Entry 6WG0 (X-ray diffraction, 1.60 A resolution); this record covers chains H and P of the 3 polymer chains in the assembly.

# Chain H
Protein: Fab366 heavy chain
Organism: Homo sapiens
Sequence (223 residues; row label = number of the first residue in the row; a row labelled like 82A-82C holds insertion residues (82A, then the next letters in order)):
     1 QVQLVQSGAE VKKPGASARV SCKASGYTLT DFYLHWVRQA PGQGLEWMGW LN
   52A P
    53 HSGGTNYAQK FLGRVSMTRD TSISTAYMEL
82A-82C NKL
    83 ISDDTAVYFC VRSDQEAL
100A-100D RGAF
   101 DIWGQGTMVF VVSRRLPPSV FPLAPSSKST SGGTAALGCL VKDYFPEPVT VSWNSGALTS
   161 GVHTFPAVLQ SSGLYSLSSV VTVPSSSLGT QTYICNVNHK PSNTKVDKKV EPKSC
Disulfides: Cys-22/Cys-92, Cys-139/Cys-195

# Chain P
Protein: NPNA3 peptide
Sequence (11 residues; row label = number of the first residue in the row):
     1 NPNANPNANP N
What the authors report for this chain:
  - contacts within the chain: Asn-3/Asn-5 (hydrogen bond)

# How chain H and chain P interact
Residue-residue contacts (18; chain H residue first):
  Thr-30(H) with Pro-10(P)
  Asp-31(H) with Asn-9(P); Pro-10(P); Asn-11(P), hydrogen bond (backbone-side chain)
  Phe-32(H) with Pro-10(P)
  Tyr-33(H) with Pro-6(P); Ala-8(P); Pro-10(P)
  Asn-52(H) with Pro-10(P)
  His-53(H) with Pro-10(P)
  Asp-96(H) with Asn-9(P), hydrogen bond
  Gln-97(H) with Pro-6(P), hydrogen bond (side chain-backbone); Asn-7(P); Ala-8(P); Asn-9(P), hydrogen bond (backbone-side chain)
  Glu-98(H) with Asn-7(P); Ala-8(P); Asn-9(P), hydrogen bond (side chain-backbone)
Other interface residues (no listed pair), chain H (12 interface residues in all): Trp-50, Pro-52A, Ser-95
Other interface residues (no listed pair), chain P (7 interface residues in all): Asn-5

# In short
The interface between chain H and chain P involves 12 residues on one side and 7 on the other, with 5 hydrogen
bonds. Among the polar pairs are Asp-31(H)/Asn-11(P), Asp-96(H)/Asn-9(P) and Gln-97(H)/Pro-6(P). From the
paper: contacts within the chain involving Asn-3(P) and Asn-5(P).
Here chain H is Fab366 heavy chain (Homo sapiens) and chain P is NPNA3 peptide. Entry 6WG0 (Crystal structure
of Fab366 in complex with NPNA3 peptide from circumsporozoite protein) was determined by X-ray diffraction
(same publication as 6W00, 6WFX, 6WFY, 6WG1 and 6WG2).
